5W0G - chain A; structure by X-ray diffraction, 1.07 A resolution.

# Chain A
Protein: Splicing factor U2AF 65 kDa subunit
Organism: Homo sapiens
Notes: fragment: RNA RECOGNITION motif 1 (RRM1), residues 148-229
UniProtKB: P26368 (U2AF2_HUMAN); residue numbers follow UniProt; this construct covers 148-229
Sequence (87 residues; row label = number of the first residue in the row):
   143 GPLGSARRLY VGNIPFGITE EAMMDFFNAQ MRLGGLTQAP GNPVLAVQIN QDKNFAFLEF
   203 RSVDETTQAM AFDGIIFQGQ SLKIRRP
Disordered / not traced: 143-144, 194
Sequence notes: expression tag (143-147)
Bound ions: Zn2+ site 1 near Glu162 (its only coordinating residue here); Zn2+ site 2: Glu163, Asp167, Pro229
Ligand contacts: 1PG (2-(2-{2-[2-(2-methoxy-ethoxy)-ethoxy]-ethoxy}-ethoxy)-ethanol): Ala213, Phe214, Asp215, Gly216, Ile217, Ile218
From the paper describing this entry:
  - disease-associated variants - G176E, G176V, L187V, Q190L, N196K (citing earlier work)
  - conformationally variable residues (order/disorder transition, side-chain flip): Leu187, Gln190, Asn196

# In short
Chain A binds compound 1PG. The Zn2+ site 2 is built by Glu163, Asp167 and Pro229. From the paper:
conformational variability at Leu187, Gln190 and Asn196.
Chain A is Splicing factor U2AF 65 kDa subunit (Homo sapiens); the structure, Structure of U2AF65 (U2AF2) RRM1
at 1.07 resolution, was determined by X-ray diffraction, deposited together with 5W0H.
